PDB entry 2IVF | X-ray diffraction, 1.88 A resolution | chains A and B of the 3 polymer chains in the assembly

== Chain A ==
Molecule: Ethylbenzene dehydrogenase alpha-subunit
From: Aromatoleum aromaticum
Notes: EC 1.17.99.2
Reference sequence: Q5P5I0 (Q5P5I0_AZOSE); residues 1-976 here = UniProt positions 1-976
Sequence (976 residues; row label = number of the first residue in the row):
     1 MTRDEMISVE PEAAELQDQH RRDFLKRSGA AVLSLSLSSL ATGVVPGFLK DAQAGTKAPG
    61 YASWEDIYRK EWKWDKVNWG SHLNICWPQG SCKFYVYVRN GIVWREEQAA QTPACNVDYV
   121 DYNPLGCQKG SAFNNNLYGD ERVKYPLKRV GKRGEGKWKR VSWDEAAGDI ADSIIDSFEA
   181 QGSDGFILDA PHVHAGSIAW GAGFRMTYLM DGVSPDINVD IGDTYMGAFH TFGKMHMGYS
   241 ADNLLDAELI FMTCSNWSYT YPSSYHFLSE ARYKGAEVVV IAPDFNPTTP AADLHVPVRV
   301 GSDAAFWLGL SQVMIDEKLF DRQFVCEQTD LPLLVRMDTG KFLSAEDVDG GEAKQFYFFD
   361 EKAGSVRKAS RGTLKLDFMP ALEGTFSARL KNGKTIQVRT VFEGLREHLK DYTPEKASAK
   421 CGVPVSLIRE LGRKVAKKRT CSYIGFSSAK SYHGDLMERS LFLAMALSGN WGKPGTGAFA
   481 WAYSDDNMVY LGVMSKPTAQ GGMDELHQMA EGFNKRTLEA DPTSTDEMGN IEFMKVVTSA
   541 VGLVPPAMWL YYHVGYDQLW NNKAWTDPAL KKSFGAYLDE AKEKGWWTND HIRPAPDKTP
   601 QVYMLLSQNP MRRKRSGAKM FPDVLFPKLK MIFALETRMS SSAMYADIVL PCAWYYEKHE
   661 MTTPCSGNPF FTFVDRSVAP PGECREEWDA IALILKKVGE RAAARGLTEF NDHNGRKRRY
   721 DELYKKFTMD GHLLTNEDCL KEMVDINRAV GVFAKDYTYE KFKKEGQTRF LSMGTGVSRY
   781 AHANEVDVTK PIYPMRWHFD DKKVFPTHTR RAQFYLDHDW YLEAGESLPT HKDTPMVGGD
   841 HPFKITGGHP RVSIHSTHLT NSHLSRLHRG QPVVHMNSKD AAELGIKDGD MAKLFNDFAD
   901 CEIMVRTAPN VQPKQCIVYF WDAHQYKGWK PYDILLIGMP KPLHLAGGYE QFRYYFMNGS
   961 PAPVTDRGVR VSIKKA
Disordered / not traced: 1-64
Ion coordination: 4Fe-4S cluster Fe: His-82, Cys-86, Cys-92, Cys-127; Mo ion: Asp-223 (together with MD1, acetate ion, molybdopterin guanosine dinucleotide)
Residues lining bound ligands:
  - MD1 (phosphoric acid 4-(2-amino-4-oxo-3,4,5,6,-tetrahydro-pteridin-6-yl)-2-hydroxy-3,4-dimercapto-but-3-en-yl ester guanylate ester): His-192, His-194, Ala-195, Ile-221, Asp-223, Lys-450, Leu-606, Ser-607, Gln-608, Asn-609, Arg-612, Arg-613, Arg-615, Leu-635, Glu-636, Thr-637, Arg-638, Ser-640, Cys-652, Ala-653, Trp-654, Tyr-655, Lys-658, Glu-687, Gly-848, His-849, His-855, Ser-856, Thr-857, Phe-920, Tyr-932, Asp-933, Leu-936, Asp-966, Arg-967
  - molybdopterin guanosine dinucleotide (MGD; 2-amino-5,6-dimercapto-7-methyl-3,7,8a,9-tetrahydro-8-oxa-1,3,9,10-tetraaza-anthracen-4-one guanosine dinucleotide): Ile-85, Cys-86, Trp-87, Lys-129, His-192, Asp-223, Thr-253, Cys-254, Ser-255, Asn-256, Trp-257, Tyr-259, Thr-260, Ile-281, Ala-282, Pro-283, Asp-284, Asn-286, Val-298, Val-300, Gly-301, Asp-303, Tyr-443, Gly-445, Phe-446, Ser-447, Lys-450, Met-457, Thr-846, Gly-847, Gly-848, His-849, Pro-850, Arg-851, Ser-853, Ile-854, His-855, Phe-920, Arg-967
  - 4Fe-4S cluster (SF4): Ser-81, His-82, Asn-84, Cys-86, Gln-89, Gly-90, Ser-91, Cys-92, Phe-94, Gly-126, Cys-127, Gly-130, Ser-263, Ile-854

== Chain B ==
Molecule: Ethylbenzene dehydrogenase beta-subunit
From: Aromatoleum aromaticum
Notes: EC 1.17.99.2
Reference sequence: Q5P5I1 (Q5P5I1_AZOSE); numbering as in UniProt (aligned over 1-352)
Sequence (352 residues; row label = number of the first residue in the row):
     1 MTYVQDGNKS ELRKAKRQLV TVIDLNKCLG CQTCTVACKN IWTKRPGTEH MRWNNVTTYP
    61 GKGYPRDYER KGGGFLRGEP QPGVLPTLID SGDDFQFNHK EVFYEGKGQT VHFHPTSKST
   121 GKDPAWGYNW DEDQGGGKWP NPFFFYLARM CNHCTNPACL AACPTGAIYK REDNGIVLVD
   181 QERCKGHRHC VEACPYKAIY FNPVSQTSEK CILCYPRIEK GIANACNRQC PGRVRAFGYL
   241 DDTTSHVHKL VKKWKVALPL HAEYGTGPNI YYVPPMGARG FGEDGEITDK TRIPLDVLEG
   301 LFGPEVKRVL AVLHTERENM RAGRGSELMD LLISKKWSDR FGGFTNDPLT QS
Disordered / not traced: 1-15
Ion coordination: 4Fe-4S cluster Fe site 1: Cys-28, Cys-31, Cys-34, Cys-230; 4Fe-4S cluster Fe site 2: Cys-38, Cys-211, Cys-214, Cys-226; 4Fe-4S cluster Fe site 3: Cys-151, Cys-154, Cys-159, Cys-194; 3Fe-4S cluster Fe: Cys-163, Cys-184, Cys-190
Residues lining bound ligands:
  - 3Fe-4S cluster (F3S): Cys-163, Pro-164, Thr-165, Ala-167, Ile-168, Val-179, Cys-184, Lys-185, Gly-186, His-187, Arg-188, His-189, Cys-190, Ser-208
  - heme (HEM): Pro-164, Thr-165, Lys-185, His-187
  - 4Fe-4S cluster (SF4), molecule 1: Lys-27, Cys-28, Leu-29, Gly-30, Cys-31, Gln-32, Thr-33, Cys-34, Val-56, Ala-148, Cys-230, Pro-231, Gly-232, Val-234, Arg-235
  - 4Fe-4S cluster (SF4), molecule 2: Cys-38, Trp-42, Trp-53, Asn-54, Met-150, Cys-211, Ile-212, Leu-213, Cys-214, Asn-224, Ala-225, Cys-226
  - 4Fe-4S cluster (SF4), molecule 3: Cys-151, Asn-152, His-153, Cys-154, Pro-157, Ala-158, Cys-159, Val-177, Cys-194, Pro-195, Tyr-196, Ala-198, Ile-199, Lys-210

== How chain A and chain B interact ==
Pairs across the interface (221; chain A residue first):
  Glu-65(A) / Tyr-169(B)  hydrogen bond
  Glu-65(A) / Arg-171(B)  salt bridge
  Glu-65(A) / Leu-178(B)
  Glu-65(A) / Tyr-215(B)  hydrogen bond (backbone-side chain)
  Tyr-68(A) / Trp-42(B)
  Tyr-68(A) / Arg-45(B)
  Tyr-68(A) / Trp-53(B)  hydrophobic
  Tyr-68(A) / Gln-181(B)
  Tyr-68(A) / Glu-209(B)  hydrogen bond
  Tyr-68(A) / Ile-212(B)  hydrophobic
  Tyr-68(A) / Tyr-215(B)
  Tyr-68(A) / Pro-216(B)
  Arg-69(A) / Pro-216(B)
  Arg-69(A) / Glu-219(B)  salt bridge
  Arg-69(A) / Ser-352(B)  hydrogen bond (backbone-side chain)
  Glu-71(A) / Ile-41(B)
  Glu-71(A) / Arg-45(B)
  Trp-72(A) / Pro-216(B)  hydrophobic
  Trp-72(A) / Arg-217(B)
  Trp-72(A) / Ile-222(B)
  Trp-72(A) / Thr-350(B)  hydrogen bond (side chain-backbone)
  Trp-72(A) / Gln-351(B)
  Trp-72(A) / Ser-352(B)  hydrogen bond (backbone-backbone)
  Lys-73(A) / Gln-351(B)
  Lys-73(A) / Ser-352(B)  hydrogen bond (side chain-backbone)
  Trp-74(A) / Leu-349(B)
  Trp-74(A) / Thr-350(B)
  Trp-74(A) / Gln-351(B)  hydrogen bond (backbone-side chain)
  Tyr-95(A) / Pro-348(B)  hydrophobic
  Tyr-95(A) / Leu-349(B)
  Tyr-97(A) / Pro-348(B)  hydrogen bond (side chain-backbone)
  Trp-104(A) / Asn-40(B)
  Arg-105(A) / Asn-40(B)
  Arg-105(A) / Ile-41(B)
  Arg-105(A) / Gln-229(B)  hydrogen bond
  Glu-106(A) / Gln-229(B)
  Glu-107(A) / Arg-217(B)  salt bridge
  Glu-107(A) / Arg-228(B)  salt bridge
  Glu-107(A) / Gln-229(B)
  Glu-107(A) / Pro-348(B)
  Gln-108(A) / Arg-228(B)  hydrogen bond (backbone-side chain)
  Gln-108(A) / Gln-229(B)  hydrogen bond (side chain-backbone)
  Ala-109(A) / Arg-228(B)  hydrogen bond (backbone-side chain)
  Ala-110(A) / Arg-228(B)
  Ala-110(A) / Trp-337(B)  hydrophobic
  Val-117(A) / Lys-335(B)  hydrogen bond (backbone-side chain)
  Tyr-119(A) / Lys-335(B)
  Val-120(A) / Arg-233(B)
  Val-120(A) / Ile-333(B)  hydrophobic
  Val-120(A) / Lys-335(B)
  Asp-121(A) / Arg-233(B)  salt bridge
  Asp-121(A) / Lys-335(B)  hydrogen bond (backbone-backbone)
  Asp-121(A) / Lys-336(B)
  Asp-121(A) / Trp-337(B)  hydrogen bond (side chain-backbone)
  Asn-123(A) / Arg-233(B)  hydrogen bond (backbone-side chain)
  Asn-123(A) / Trp-337(B)
  Pro-124(A) / Arg-228(B)
  Pro-124(A) / Cys-230(B)
  Pro-124(A) / Pro-231(B)  hydrophobic
  Pro-124(A) / Trp-337(B)
  Leu-125(A) / Pro-231(B)
  Gly-126(A) / Pro-231(B)
  Cys-127(A) / Thr-33(B)
  Gln-128(A) / Cys-31(B)  hydrogen bond (side chain-backbone)
  Gln-128(A) / Gln-32(B)
  Gln-128(A) / Thr-33(B)  hydrogen bond (backbone-side chain)
  Gln-128(A) / Val-36(B)
  Ser-131(A) / Thr-33(B)
  Ser-131(A) / Val-36(B)
  Ser-131(A) / Gln-229(B)
  Ala-132(A) / Asn-40(B)
  Asn-134(A) / Asn-40(B)
  Asn-134(A) / Lys-44(B)
  Asn-135(A) / Asn-40(B)  hydrogen bond
  Asn-135(A) / Lys-44(B)  hydrogen bond
  Asp-140(A) / His-99(B)
  Asp-140(A) / Phe-103(B)
  Glu-141(A) / His-99(B)  salt bridge
  Val-143(A) / Tyr-104(B)
  Gly-154(A) / Gly-108(B)
  Gly-154(A) / Gln-109(B)  hydrogen bond (backbone-side chain)
  Glu-155(A) / Gly-106(B)
  Glu-155(A) / Lys-107(B)  hydrogen bond (backbone-backbone)
  Glu-155(A) / Gly-108(B)  hydrogen bond (backbone-backbone)
  Gly-156(A) / Phe-103(B)
  Gly-156(A) / Tyr-104(B)
  Gly-156(A) / Glu-105(B)  hydrogen bond (backbone-backbone)
  Gly-156(A) / Gly-106(B)  hydrogen bond (backbone-backbone)
  Lys-157(A) / Gly-106(B)
  Trp-158(A) / Phe-103(B)  hydrogen bond (side chain-backbone)
  Trp-158(A) / Tyr-104(B)
  Ser-258(A) / Leu-29(B)  hydrogen bond (side chain-backbone)
  Tyr-259(A) / Asp-133(B)  hydrogen bond
  Pro-262(A) / Leu-29(B)  hydrophobic
  Pro-262(A) / Pro-231(B)
  Tyr-265(A) / Lys-27(B)
  Tyr-265(A) / Leu-29(B)  hydrophobic
  His-266(A) / Pro-231(B)
  His-266(A) / Gly-232(B)
  His-266(A) / Arg-233(B)
  Ser-269(A) / Lys-27(B)
  Glu-270(A) / Lys-27(B)  salt bridge
  Glu-270(A) / Arg-233(B)  salt bridge
  Glu-270(A) / Ile-333(B)
  Arg-272(A) / Met-276(B)
  Arg-272(A) / Gly-277(B)  hydrogen bond (side chain-backbone)
  Arg-272(A) / Arg-317(B)  hydrogen bond (backbone-side chain)
  Tyr-273(A) / Asp-24(B)  hydrogen bond
  Tyr-273(A) / Asn-26(B)  hydrogen bond
  Tyr-273(A) / Lys-27(B)
  Tyr-273(A) / Met-276(B)  hydrophobic
  Tyr-273(A) / Arg-317(B)
  Tyr-273(A) / Met-320(B)
  Tyr-273(A) / Met-329(B)
  Tyr-273(A) / Leu-332(B)  hydrophobic
  Tyr-273(A) / Ile-333(B)  hydrophobic
  Lys-274(A) / Met-320(B)
  Lys-274(A) / Arg-321(B)
  Lys-274(A) / Ile-333(B)
  Gly-275(A) / Arg-321(B)  hydrogen bond (backbone-side chain)
  Ala-276(A) / Arg-317(B)  hydrogen bond (backbone-side chain)
  Glu-277(A) / Arg-279(B)  salt bridge
  Pro-283(A) / Trp-139(B)
  Phe-285(A) / Pro-142(B)
  Phe-285(A) / Phe-143(B)  hydrophobic
  Phe-285(A) / Phe-144(B)
  Phe-285(A) / Ala-278(B)  hydrophobic
  Phe-285(A) / Arg-292(B)
  Asn-286(A) / Phe-144(B)
  Pro-287(A) / Asp-133(B)
  Pro-287(A) / Phe-144(B)  hydrophobic
  Pro-287(A) / Tyr-146(B)
  Thr-289(A) / Phe-144(B)
  Pro-290(A) / Asn-26(B)
  Pro-290(A) / Phe-144(B)  hydrophobic
  Ala-292(A) / Gly-277(B)
  Ala-292(A) / Ala-278(B)
  Asp-293(A) / Ala-278(B)
  Asp-293(A) / Arg-279(B)  hydrogen bond (backbone-backbone)
  Asp-293(A) / Arg-317(B)  salt bridge
  Leu-294(A) / Arg-279(B)
  Leu-294(A) / Ile-287(B)  hydrophobic
  His-295(A) / Phe-281(B)
  Pro-297(A) / Phe-281(B)
  Pro-424(A) / Phe-281(B)  hydrophobic
  Pro-424(A) / Gly-285(B)
  Pro-424(A) / Glu-286(B)
  Val-425(A) / Glu-286(B)
  Ser-426(A) / Glu-286(B)  hydrogen bond
  Ser-426(A) / Ile-287(B)  hydrogen bond (side chain-backbone)
  Leu-427(A) / Phe-281(B)  hydrophobic
  Glu-430(A) / Arg-279(B)  salt bridge
  Glu-430(A) / Ile-287(B)
  Met-639(A) / Phe-103(B)  hydrophobic
  Met-644(A) / Val-102(B)
  Met-644(A) / Phe-103(B)
  Tyr-645(A) / Gln-109(B)
  Arg-851(A) / Leu-29(B)  hydrogen bond (side chain-backbone)
  Arg-851(A) / Gly-30(B)  hydrogen bond (side chain-backbone)
  Arg-851(A) / Glu-132(B)  salt bridge
  Arg-851(A) / Asp-133(B)  salt bridge
  Arg-851(A) / Tyr-146(B)  hydrogen bond
  Leu-859(A) / Phe-113(B)
  Thr-860(A) / His-99(B)  hydrogen bond (backbone-side chain)
  Thr-860(A) / Phe-113(B)
  Ser-862(A) / Phe-97(B)
  Ser-862(A) / His-99(B)
  His-863(A) / Lys-39(B)
  His-863(A) / Asn-40(B)  hydrogen bond
  Ser-865(A) / Phe-97(B)
  Arg-866(A) / Arg-52(B)
  Arg-866(A) / Asp-94(B)  salt bridge
  Arg-866(A) / Phe-95(B)  hydrogen bond (side chain-backbone)
  Arg-866(A) / Tyr-128(B)
  Leu-867(A) / Gln-32(B)
  Leu-867(A) / Thr-35(B)
  Leu-867(A) / Val-36(B)  hydrophobic
  Leu-867(A) / Tyr-128(B)  hydrophobic
  Leu-867(A) / Asn-129(B)  hydrogen bond (backbone-side chain)
  His-868(A) / Phe-95(B)
  His-868(A) / Glu-132(B)
  Arg-869(A) / Phe-95(B)
  Arg-869(A) / Pro-115(B)
  Arg-869(A) / Trp-130(B)  hydrogen bond (side chain-backbone)
  Arg-869(A) / Gln-134(B)  hydrogen bond
  Gly-870(A) / Phe-97(B)
  Gly-870(A) / Pro-115(B)
  Gln-871(A) / Pro-115(B)
  Asp-888(A) / Gln-134(B)  hydrogen bond
  Met-904(A) / Trp-130(B)  hydrophobic
  Arg-906(A) / Trp-130(B)  hydrogen bond (side chain-backbone)
  Arg-906(A) / Glu-132(B)  hydrogen bond (side chain-backbone)
  Arg-906(A) / Gln-134(B)  hydrogen bond
  Thr-907(A) / Gln-134(B)  hydrogen bond (backbone-side chain)
  Ala-908(A) / Asp-133(B)
  Ala-908(A) / Gln-134(B)
  Pro-909(A) / Gln-134(B)
  Pro-909(A) / Gly-136(B)
  Pro-909(A) / Gly-137(B)
  Pro-909(A) / Trp-139(B)
  Pro-909(A) / Pro-142(B)
  Asn-910(A) / Asp-133(B)  hydrogen bond (side chain-backbone)
  Asn-910(A) / Gln-134(B)  hydrogen bond (side chain-backbone)
  Asn-910(A) / Trp-139(B)
  Asn-910(A) / Pro-142(B)
  Asn-910(A) / Phe-144(B)
  Val-911(A) / Trp-139(B)
  Gln-912(A) / Trp-139(B)
  Pro-913(A) / Trp-139(B)
  His-924(A) / Phe-103(B)
  His-924(A) / His-112(B)
  His-924(A) / Phe-113(B)  hydrogen bond (backbone-backbone)
  Gln-925(A) / His-112(B)  hydrogen bond (backbone-side chain)
  Gln-925(A) / Phe-113(B)
  Tyr-926(A) / His-112(B)
  Lys-927(A) / His-112(B)
  Gly-928(A) / Gln-109(B)
  Trp-929(A) / Val-102(B)  hydrophobic
  Trp-929(A) / Gly-108(B)
  Trp-929(A) / Gln-109(B)
  Trp-929(A) / Val-111(B)  hydrogen bond (side chain-backbone)
Other interface residues (no listed pair), chain A (109 interface residues in all): Asp-66, Val-77, Gln-111, Asp-118, Arg-142, Leu-147, Ser-263, Lys-434, Leu-864, His-875, Asn-877
Other interface residues (no listed pair), chain B (96 interface residues in all): Cys-28, Gln-96, His-114, Asp-131, Gly-135, Lys-138, Val-273, Ser-334, Asp-347

== Summary ==
109 residues of chain A and 96 residues of chain B are in contact, with 57 hydrogen bonds and 14 salt bridges.
Polar contacts include Glu-65(A)/Arg-171(B), Arg-69(A)/Glu-219(B) and Glu-107(A)/Arg-217(B). Ligands of chain
A: 4Fe-4S cluster, molybdopterin guanosine dinucleotide and compound MD1.
Here chain A is Ethylbenzene dehydrogenase alpha-subunit and chain B is Ethylbenzene dehydrogenase
beta-subunit, both from Aromatoleum aromaticum. Entry 2IVF (Ethylbenzene dehydrogenase from Aromatoleum
aromaticum) was determined by X-ray diffraction.
